5CZX - chains A and H of the 3 polymer chains in the assembly; structure by X-ray diffraction, 2.10 A resolution.

Chain A:
Molecule: Neurogenic locus notch homolog protein 3
Source organism: Homo sapiens
Notes: fragment: negative regulatory region
Reference sequence: Q9UM47 (NOTC3_HUMAN); numbering as in UniProt (aligned over 1378-1640)
Sequence (271 residues; numbered 1378 to 1648; the number before each row is that of its first residue):
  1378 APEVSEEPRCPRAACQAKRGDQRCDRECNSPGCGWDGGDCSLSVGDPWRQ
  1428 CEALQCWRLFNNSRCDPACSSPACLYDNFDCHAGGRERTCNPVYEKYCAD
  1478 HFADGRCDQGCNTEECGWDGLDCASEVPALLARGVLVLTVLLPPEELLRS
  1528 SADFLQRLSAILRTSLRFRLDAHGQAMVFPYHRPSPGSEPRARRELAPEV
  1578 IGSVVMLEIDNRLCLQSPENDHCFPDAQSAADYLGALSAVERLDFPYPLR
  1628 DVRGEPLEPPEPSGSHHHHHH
Not modelled in the structure: 1378-1386, 1560-1576, 1594-1596, 1634-1648
Construct notes: expression tag (1641-1648)
Cystine bridges: Cys1387-Cys1410, Cys1392-Cys1405, Cys1401-Cys1417, Cys1428-Cys1451, Cys1433-Cys1446, Cys1442-Cys1458, Cys1467-Cys1493, Cys1475-Cys1488, Cys1484-Cys1500, Cys1591-Cys1600
Covalently attached groups: N-acetylglucosamine (NAG) linked to Asn1438
Metal / ion sites: Ca2+ site 1: Lys1395, Asp1398, Arg1400, Asp1402, Asp1413, Asp1416; Ca2+ site 2: Leu1436, Asn1439, Arg1441, Asp1443, Asp1454; Ca2+ site 3: His1478, Asp1481, Arg1483, Asp1485, Asp1496, Asp1499
UniProt features mapped onto this chain:
  - site: Arg1571, Glu1572 (Cleavage)
  - glycosylation: Asn1438 (N-linked (GlcNAc...) asparagine)
  - natural variant: Leu1515 (L1515P: In brain small-vessel-disease), Leu1519 (L1519P: In IMF2)
Reported in the primary citation:
  - contacts within the chain: Pro1521-Ser1580 (hydrogen bond)
  - mutagenesis - S1580L: unchanged expression
  - mutagenesis - N1597K: increased signaling
  - mutagenesis - S1580L (10-fold): increased signaling in response to Gal4-reporter gene

Chain H:
Molecule: 20358 Fab heavy chain
Source organism: Homo sapiens
Notes: antibody fragment or engineered binder
Sequence (226 residues; each row starts with the number of its first residue):
     1 QVQLVQSGAEVKKPGSSVKVSCKASGGTFRTYAMHWVRQAPGQGLEWMGG
    51 IVPYHGITDYAQKFQGRVTITADESTSTAYMELSSLRSEDTAVYYCARDD
   101 YSTYAFAYWGQGTLVTVSSASTKGPSVFPLAPSSKSTSGGTAALGCLVKD
   151 YFPEPVTVSWNSGALTSGVHTFPAVLQSSGLYSLSSVVTVPSSSLGTQTY
   201 ICNVNHKPSNTKVDKRVEPKSCDKTH
Not modelled in the structure: 134-138, 221-226
Cystine bridges: Cys22-Cys96, Cys146-Cys202

Chain A / chain H interface:
Contacting residue pairs (21; chain A residue first):
  Arg1463(A) - Phe29(H)
  Arg1463(A) - Thr31(H)
  Arg1463(A) - Asp99(H)  salt bridge
  Arg1463(A) - Asp100(H)  hydrogen bond (side chain-backbone)
  Arg1463(A) - Tyr101(H)
  Arg1463(A) - Ser102(H)
  Arg1463(A) - Thr103(H)  hydrogen bond (side chain-backbone)
  Arg1463(A) - Tyr104(H)
  Thr1466(A) - Tyr104(H)  hydrogen bond (backbone-side chain)
  Cys1467(A) - Tyr104(H)
  Asn1468(A) - Val52(H)
  Asn1468(A) - Tyr104(H)  hydrogen bond (backbone-side chain)
  Pro1469(A) - Tyr104(H)
  Val1470(A) - Ile57(H)
  Val1470(A) - Asp59(H)
  Tyr1471(A) - Val52(H)
  Tyr1471(A) - His55(H)  hydrogen bond
  Tyr1471(A) - Ile57(H)  hydrophobic
  Tyr1474(A) - Ile57(H)  hydrophobic
  Gln1486(A) - His55(H)
  Gly1487(A) - His55(H)
Other interface residues (no listed pair), chain H (16 interface residues in all): His35, Trp47, Gly50, Thr58

In short:
10 residues of chain A and 16 residues of chain H are in contact; the contacts include 5 hydrogen bonds and 1
salt bridge. Among the polar pairs are Arg1463(A)-Asp99(H), Arg1463(A)-Asp100(H) and Arg1463(A)-Thr103(H).
N-acetylglucosamine is covalently linked to Asn1438(A). The paper reports that N1597K of chain A increases
signaling; contacts within the chain involving Ser1580(A) and Pro1521(A).
Here chain A is Neurogenic locus notch homolog protein 3 and chain H is 20358 Fab heavy chain, both from Homo
sapiens. Entry 5CZX (Crystal structure of Notch3 NRR in complex with 20358 Fab) was determined by X-ray
diffraction.
